PDB entry 3ULQ | X-ray diffraction, 2.30 A resolution | chains A and B

Chain A:
Name: Response regulator aspartate phosphatase F
Source organism: Bacillus subtilis
Notes: EC 3.1.-.-
UniProt: P71002 (RAPF_BACSU); residues 2-381 here = UniProt positions 2-381
Sequence (383 residues; numbered -1 to 381; the number before each row is that of its first residue; numbers below 1 keep their minus sign (Gly-1 is residue -1)):
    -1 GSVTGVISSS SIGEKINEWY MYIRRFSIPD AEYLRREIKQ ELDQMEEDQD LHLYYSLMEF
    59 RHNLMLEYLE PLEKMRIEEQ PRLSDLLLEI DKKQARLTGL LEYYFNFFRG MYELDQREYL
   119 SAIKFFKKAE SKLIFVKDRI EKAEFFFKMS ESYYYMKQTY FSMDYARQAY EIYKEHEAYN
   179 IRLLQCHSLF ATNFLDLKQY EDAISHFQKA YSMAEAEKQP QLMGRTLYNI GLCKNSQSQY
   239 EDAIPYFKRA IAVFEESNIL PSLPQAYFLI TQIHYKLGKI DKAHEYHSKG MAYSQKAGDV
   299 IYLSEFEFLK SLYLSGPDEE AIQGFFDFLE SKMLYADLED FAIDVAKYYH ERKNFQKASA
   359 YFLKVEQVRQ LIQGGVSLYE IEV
Disordered / not traced: -1 to 5
Sequence notes: expression tag (-1 to 1)
Bound ions: Mn2+: Leu40, Met43, Glu45
What the authors report for this chain:
  - mutagenesis - D28A, L67A: abolished signaling with Transcriptional regulatory protein ComA (chain B)
  - mutagenesis - P27A, E71A, Q78A: decreased signaling with Transcriptional regulatory protein ComA (chain B)
  - mutagenesis - D194N: increased signaling
  - Mn2+ coordination: Leu40, Met43, Glu45

Chain B:
Name: Transcriptional regulatory protein ComA
Source organism: Bacillus subtilis
Notes: fragment: DNA Binding Domain
UniProt: P14204 (CMPA_BACSU); residue numbers follow UniProt; this construct covers 146-214
Sequence (90 residues; each row starts with the number of its first residue):
   125 MGSSHHHHHH SSGLVPRGSH MSSQKEQDVL TPRECLILQE VEKGFTNQEI ADALHLSKRS
   185 IEYSLTSIFN KLNVGSRTEA VLIAKSDGVL
Disordered / not traced: 125-152, 211-214
Sequence notes: expression tag (125-145)
What the authors report for this chain:
  - contacts within the chain: Arg183-Tyr187
  - mutagenesis - R157A: unchanged binding to Response regulator aspartate phosphatase F (chain A)

How chain A and chain B interact:
Residue-residue contacts (43; chain A residue first):
  Tyr20(A) with Thr155(B)
  Arg23(A) with Val153(B), hydrogen bond (side chain-backbone); Thr155(B); Lys195(B), hydrogen bond (backbone-side chain)
  Phe24(A) with Glu158(B); Ser191(B), hydrogen bond (backbone-side chain); Lys195(B)
  Ser25(A) with Thr155(B); Glu158(B); Lys195(B)
  Ile26(A) with Ser184(B); Tyr187(B); Ser188(B)
  Pro27(A) with Glu158(B); Ile161(B), hydrophobic; Ser188(B)
  Asp28(A) with Thr155(B), hydrogen bond; Arg157(B), salt bridge
  Glu30(A) with Leu180(B); Ser184(B)
  Tyr31(A) with Arg157(B); Leu178(B), hydrogen bond (side chain-backbone); Leu180(B)
  Arg34(A) with His179(B), hydrogen bond (side chain-backbone)
  Leu64(A) with Tyr187(B), hydrophobic
  Leu67(A) with Tyr187(B)
  Glu68(A) with Arg183(B); Tyr187(B)
  Leu70(A) with Thr190(B); Asn194(B)
  Glu71(A) with Arg183(B), salt bridge; Tyr187(B); Thr190(B)
  Ile75(A) with Asn197(B); Val198(B); Gly199(B)
  Gln78(A) with Asn194(B), hydrogen bond
  Pro79(A) with Asn194(B), hydrogen bond (backbone-side chain)
  Arg80(A) with Asn194(B), hydrogen bond (side chain-backbone); Asn197(B), hydrogen bond
  Leu81(A) with Ser191(B); Asn194(B); Lys195(B)
Other interface residues (no listed pair), chain B (21 interface residues in all): Leu154, Glu186
From the paper, about this interface:
  - specific contacts: Phe24(A)-Ser191(B) (backbone contact), Phe24(A)-Lys195(B) (hydrophobic contact), Pro27(A)-Ile161(B) (hydrophobic contact), Pro27(A)-Ser188(B) (hydrophobic contact), Asp28(A)-Arg157(B) (hydrogen bond), Asp28(A)-Thr155(B) (hydrogen bond), Leu67(A)-Tyr187(B) (hydrophobic contact), Glu71(A)-Arg183(B), Glu71(A)-Thr190(B), Gln78(A)-Asn194(B) (hydrogen bond)
  - interface residues, chain A: Gln78(A)
  - hot spots on chain A (mutagenesis) - D28A: abolished binding to Transcriptional regulatory protein ComA (chain B)
  - hot spots on chain A (mutagenesis) - P27A: decreased binding to Transcriptional regulatory protein ComA (chain B)
  - interface residues, chain B: Arg183(B), Ser184(B), Tyr187(B), Ser188(B), Thr190(B), Asn194(B), Lys195(B), Asn197(B), Val198(B), Gly199(B)

In short:
The interface between chain A and chain B involves 20 residues on one side and 21 on the other; the contacts
include 10 hydrogen bonds and 2 salt bridges. Polar pairs include Asp28(A)-Arg157(B), Glu71(A)-Arg183(B) and
Arg23(A)-Val153(B). The paper describes a backbone contact between Phe24(A) and Ser191(B); hydrophobic
contacts between Phe24(A) and Lys195(B), Pro27(A) and Ile161(B) and Pro27(A) and Ser188(B) among others;
hydrogen bonds between Asp28(A) and Arg157(B), Asp28(A) and Thr155(B) and Gln78(A) and Asn194(B). From the
paper: P27A, E71A and Q78A of chain A reduce signaling with Transcriptional regulatory protein ComA (chain B);
interface residues Gln78(A) and Arg183(B) among others; 7 substitutions were tested in all.
Chain A is Response regulator aspartate phosphatase F and chain B is Transcriptional regulatory protein ComA,
both from Bacillus subtilis; the structure, Crystal Structure of the Anti-Activator RapF Complexed with the
Response Regulator ComA DNA Binding Domain, was determined by X-ray diffraction.
